PDB entry 8BA0 | electron microscopy, 3.68 A resolution | chains A and J of the 43 polymer chains in the assembly

[Chain A]
Name: NADH-ubiquinone oxidoreductase chain 3
Organism: Drosophila melanogaster
Notes: EC 7.1.1.2
UniProt: P18930 (NU3M_DROME); numbering as in UniProt (aligned over 1-117)
Chain sequence (117 residues; each row starts with the number of its first residue):
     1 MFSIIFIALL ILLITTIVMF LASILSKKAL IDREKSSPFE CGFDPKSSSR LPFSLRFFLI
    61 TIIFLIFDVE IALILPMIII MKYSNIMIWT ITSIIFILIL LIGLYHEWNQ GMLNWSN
Small-molecule neighbours: 1,2-Distearoyl-sn-glycerophosphoethanolamine (3PE): L25, S26, K27

[Chain J]
Name: NADH-ubiquinone oxidoreductase chain 6
Organism: Drosophila melanogaster
Notes: EC 7.1.1.2
UniProt: P18933 (NU6M_DROME); residues 1-167 here = UniProt positions 1-167
Chain sequence (167 residues; each row starts with the number of its first residue):
     1 MIQLMLYSLI ITTSIIFLNM IHPLALGLTL LIQTIFVCLL TGLMTKSFWY SYILFLIFLG
    61 GMLVLFIYVT SLASNEMFNL SMKLTLFSSL ILIFMLILSF IMDKTSSSLF LMNNDMQSII
   121 NMNSYFMENS LSLNKLYNFP TNFITILLMN YLLITLIVIV KITKLFK

[How chain A and chain J interact]
Residue-residue contacts - 58 pairs, chain A then chain J:
  M1(A) with L39(J), hydrophobic; L43(J), hydrophobic; F48(J), hydrophobic
  F2(A) with I2(J), hydrophobic
  I5(A) with L39(J), hydrophobic
  R50(A) with L72(J)
  F53(A) with V69(J); S71(J); L72(J)
  L55(A) with Y68(J)
  F57(A) with Y68(J)
  F58(A) with Y68(J)
  L59(A) with T163(J)
  T61(A) with L65(J)
  I62(A) with L65(J), hydrophobic; I159(J), hydrophobic
  F64(A) with G61(J)
  L65(A) with G61(J); M62(J); L65(J), hydrophobic
  I66(A) with L152(J); T155(J)
  D68(A) with L56(J); I57(J)
  V69(A) with I57(J), hydrophobic; L152(J), hydrophobic
  E70(A) with M149(J); L152(J)
  A72(A) with I57(J), hydrophobic
  L73(A) with Y137(J), hydrogen bond (backbone-side chain); L148(J), hydrophobic
  I74(A) with Y137(J)
  L75(A) with I53(J), hydrophobic
  P76(A) with W49(J), hydrophobic; L133(J), hydrophobic
  M77(A) with Y137(J)
  I79(A) with M127(J), hydrophobic; S130(J)
  I80(A) with L133(J); Y137(J), hydrophobic
  Y83(A) with F126(J); M127(J); S130(J); L131(J), hydrophobic
  S84(A) with N134(J); N138(J), hydrogen bond
  N85(A) with N138(J), hydrogen bond (backbone-side chain)
  I88(A) with Y137(J); F139(J), hydrophobic; N142(J)
  T92(A) with N142(J), hydrogen bond
  S93(A) with Y137(J)
  I95(A) with I146(J), hydrophobic
  F96(A) with T145(J); I146(J), hydrophobic; M149(J), hydrophobic
  I99(A) with M149(J), hydrophobic
  M112(A) with K164(J), hydrogen bond
Interface residues without a listed pair, chain A (38 interface residues in all): I63, W89, L100
Interface residues without a listed pair, chain J (38 interface residues in all): N75, N150, L153, L156

[Summary]
The chain A/chain J interface involves 38 residues from each chain; the contacts include 5 hydrogen bonds.
Among the polar pairs are L73(A)-Y137(J), S84(A)-N138(J) and N85(A)-N138(J). Bound to chain A:
1,2-Distearoyl-sn-glycerophosphoethanolamine.
Chain A is NADH-ubiquinone oxidoreductase chain 3 and chain J is NADH-ubiquinone oxidoreductase chain 6, both
from Drosophila melanogaster; the structure, Drosophila melanogaster complex I in the Twisted state (Dm2), was
determined by electron microscopy, deposited together with 8B9Z.
